5LZL - chains E and G of the 8 polymer chains in the assembly; structure by X-ray diffraction, 3.47 A resolution.

# Chain E (and G)
Molecule: Delta-aminolevulinic acid dehydratase
Organism: Pyrobaculum calidifontis (strain JCM 11548 / VA1)
Notes: EC 4.2.1.24; chain G of this document is another copy of the same molecule, construct and numbering; everything in this record applies to it too
UniProt: A3MWV9 (A3MWV9_PYRCJ); numbering as in UniProt (aligned over 1-338)
Sequence (338 residues; numbered 1 to 338; the number before each row is that of its first residue):
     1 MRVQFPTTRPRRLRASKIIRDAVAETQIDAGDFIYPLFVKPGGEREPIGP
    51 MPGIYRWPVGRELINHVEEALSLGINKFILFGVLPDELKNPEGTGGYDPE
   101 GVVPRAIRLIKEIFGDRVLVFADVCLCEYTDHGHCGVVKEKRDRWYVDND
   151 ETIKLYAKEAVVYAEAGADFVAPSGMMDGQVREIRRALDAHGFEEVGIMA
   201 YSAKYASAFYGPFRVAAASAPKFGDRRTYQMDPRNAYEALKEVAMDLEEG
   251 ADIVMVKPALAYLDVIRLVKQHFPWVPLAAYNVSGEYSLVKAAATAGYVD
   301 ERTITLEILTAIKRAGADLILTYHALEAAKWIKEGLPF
Not modelled in the structure: 337-338
Ion coordination: Zn2+ site 1: Cys-125, Cys-127, Cys-135; Zn2+ site 2 near Glu-242 (its only coordinating residue here)
From the paper describing this entry:
  - catalytic residues: Lys-204
  - allosteric site: Asp-178, Glu-249

# Chain E / chain G interface
Residue-residue contacts (6; chain E residue first):
  Arg-2(E) with Arg-2(G)
  Glu-195(E) with Lys-141(G), salt bridge; Tyr-146(G)
  Pro-274(E) with Tyr-237(G), hydrophobic
  Trp-275(E) with Tyr-237(G), hydrophobic; Lys-241(G)
Other interface residues (no listed pair), chain G (6 interface residues in all): Glu-238

# In short
4 residues of chain E and 6 residues of chain G are in contact; the contacts include 1 salt bridge. The
salt-bridged pair is Glu-195(E)/Lys-141(G). The Zn2+ site 1 is built by Cys-125(E), Cys-127(E) and Cys-135(E).
The paper reports the catalytic residue Lys-204(E); an allosteric site at Asp-178(E) and Glu-249(E).
Both chains are Delta-aminolevulinic acid dehydratase (Pyrobaculum calidifontis (strain JCM 11548 / VA1)).
Entry 5LZL (Pyrobaculum calidifontis 5-aminolaevulinic acid dehydratase) was determined by X-ray diffraction
(same publication as 5MHB, 5HMS and 5HNR).
